1JVO - chains A and C of the 4 polymer chains in the assembly; structure by X-ray diffraction, 2.75 A resolution.

# Chain A (and C)
Molecule: Azurin
From: Pseudomonas aeruginosa
Notes: fragment: Azurin; chain C of this document is another copy of the same molecule, construct and numbering; everything in this record applies to it too
UniProt: P00282 (AZUR_PSEAE); residues 1-128 here correspond to UniProt positions 21-148 (UniProt number = residue number + 20)
Chain sequence (128 residues; each row starts with the number of its first residue):
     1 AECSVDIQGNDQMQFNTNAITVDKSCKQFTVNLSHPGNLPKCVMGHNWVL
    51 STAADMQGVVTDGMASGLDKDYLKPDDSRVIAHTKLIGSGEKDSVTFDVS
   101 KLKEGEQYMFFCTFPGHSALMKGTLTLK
Cystine bridges: C3-C26
Differences from the reference sequence: engineered mutation C42 (Asn62 in P00282)
Bound ions: Cu ion: H46, C112, H117
UniProt features mapped onto this chain:
  - binding site (Cu cation): H46, C112, H117, M121
Reported in the primary citation:
  - Cu ion coordination: G45, H46, C112, H117, M121

# How chain A and chain C interact
Contacting residue pairs - 4 pairs, chain A then chain C:
  N18(A) - N38(C)
  Q107(A) - K92(C)  hydrogen bond (side chain-backbone)
  M109(A) - E91(C)
  T124(A) - G90(C)
Interface residues without a listed pair, chain C (5 interface residues in all): D93

# In short
Chain A and chain C form an interface of 4 and 5 residues respectively, with 1 hydrogen bond. Its one
hydrogen-bonded contact is Q107(A)-K92(C). H46(A), C112(A) and H117(A) coordinate a Cu ion ion. From UniProt:
4 Cu cation-binding residues on chain A. From the paper: Cu ion coordination by G45(A), H46(A) and C112(A)
among others.
Both chains are Azurin (Pseudomonas aeruginosa). Entry 1JVO (Azurin dimer, crosslinked via disulfide bridge)
was determined by X-ray diffraction, deposited together with 1JVL.
